Entry 8WOC (electron microscopy, 3.28 A resolution); this record covers chains S and T of the 13 polymer chains in the assembly.

== Chain S (and T) ==
Protein: SIR2-like domain-containing protein
From: Paenibacillus sp. 453mf
Notes: chain T of this document is another copy of the same molecule, construct and numbering; everything in this record applies to it too
UniProtKB: A0A1I6T0R8 (A0A1I6T0R8_9BACL); residues 1-381 here = UniProt positions 1-381
Sequence (381 residues; numbered 1 to 381; the number before each row is that of its first residue):
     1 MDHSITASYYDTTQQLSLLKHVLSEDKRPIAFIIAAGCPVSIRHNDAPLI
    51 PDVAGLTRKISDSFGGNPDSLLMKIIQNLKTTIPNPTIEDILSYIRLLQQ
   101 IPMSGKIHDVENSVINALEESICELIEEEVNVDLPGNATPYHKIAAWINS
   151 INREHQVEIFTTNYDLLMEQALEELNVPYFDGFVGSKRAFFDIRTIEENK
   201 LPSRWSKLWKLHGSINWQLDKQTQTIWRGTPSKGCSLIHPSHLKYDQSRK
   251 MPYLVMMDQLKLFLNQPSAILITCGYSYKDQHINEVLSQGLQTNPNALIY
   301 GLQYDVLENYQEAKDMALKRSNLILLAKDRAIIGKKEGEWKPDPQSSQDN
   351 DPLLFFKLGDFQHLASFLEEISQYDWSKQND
Not modelled in the structure: 1-10, 64-71, 342-356, 374-381 (chain T: 1-7, 65-67, 246-250, 343-353, 374-381)

== How chain S and chain T interact ==
Contacting residue pairs - 4 pairs, chain S then chain T:
  Ile101(S) - Leu98(T)  hydrophobic
  Lys106(S) - Lys106(T)
  Tyr245(S) - His282(T)
  Asp246(S) - Glu285(T)
Interface residues without a listed pair, chain S (9 interface residues in all): Tyr94, Ile107, Lys261, His282, Thr293
Interface residues without a listed pair, chain T (9 interface residues in all): Pro102, Ile107, Arg194, Glu197, Tyr245

== Summary ==
The chain S/chain T interface involves 9 residues from each chain.
Both chains are SIR2-like domain-containing protein (Paenibacillus sp. 453mf). Entry 8WOC (Cryo-EM structure
of SIR2/HerA complex) was determined by electron microscopy.
